Entry 9JMC (electron microscopy, 2.57 A resolution); this record covers chains A and B of the 5 polymer chains in the assembly.

# Chain A
Protein: Guanine nucleotide-binding protein G(q) subunit alpha
From: Homo sapiens
Sequence (361 residues; row label = number of the first residue in the row):
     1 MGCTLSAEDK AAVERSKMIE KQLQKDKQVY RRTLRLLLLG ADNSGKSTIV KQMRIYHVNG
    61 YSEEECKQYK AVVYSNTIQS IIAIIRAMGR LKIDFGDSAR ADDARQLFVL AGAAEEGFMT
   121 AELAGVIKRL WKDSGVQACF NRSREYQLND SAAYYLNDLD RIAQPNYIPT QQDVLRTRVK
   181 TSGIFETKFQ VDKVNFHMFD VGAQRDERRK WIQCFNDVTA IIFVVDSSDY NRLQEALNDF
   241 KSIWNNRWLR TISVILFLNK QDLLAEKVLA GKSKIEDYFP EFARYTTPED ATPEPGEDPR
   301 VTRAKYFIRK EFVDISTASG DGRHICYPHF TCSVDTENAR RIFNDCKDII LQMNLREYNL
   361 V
Not modelled in the structure: 1-2, 56-180

# Chain B
Protein: Guanine nucleotide-binding protein G(I)/G(S)/G(T) subunit beta-1
From: Homo sapiens
Reference sequence: P62873 (GBB1_HUMAN); residues 7-345 here correspond to UniProt positions 2-340 (UniProt number = residue number - 5)
Sequence (345 residues; each row starts with the number of its first residue):
     1 MGSLLQSELD QLRQEAEQLK NQIRDARKAC ADATLSQITN NIDPVGRIQM RTRRTLRGHL
    61 AKIYAMHWGT DSRLLVSASQ DGKLIIWDSY TTNKVHAIPL RSSWVMTCAY APSGNYVACG
   121 GLDNICSIYN LKTREGNVRV SRELAGHTGY LSCCRFLDDN QIVTSSGDTT CALWDIETGQ
   181 QTTTFTGHTG DVMSLSLAPD TRLFVSGACD ASAKLWDVRE GMCRQTFTGH ESDINAICFF
   241 PNGNAFATGS DDATCRLFDL RADQELMTYS HDNIICGITS VSFSKSGRLL LAGYDDFNCN
   301 VWDALKADRA GVLAGHDNRV SCLGVTDDGM AVATGSWDSF LKIWN
Not modelled in the structure: 1-7
Sequence notes: initiating methionine (1); expression tag (2-6)

# Interface between chain A and chain B
Residue-residue contacts (52; chain A residue first):
  Val-13(A) / Asn-93(B)
  Arg-15(A) / Val-95(B)  hydrogen bond (side chain-backbone)
  Arg-15(A) / His-96(B)
  Ser-16(A) / Asn-93(B)  hydrogen bond
  Ser-16(A) / Lys-94(B)  hydrogen bond (side chain-backbone)
  Ile-19(A) / Lys-94(B)
  Ile-19(A) / Ala-97(B)  hydrophobic
  Glu-20(A) / Lys-94(B)  salt bridge
  Leu-23(A) / Gly-58(B)
  Leu-23(A) / Leu-60(B)
  Leu-23(A) / Lys-83(B)
  Leu-23(A) / Lys-94(B)
  Asp-26(A) / Leu-60(B)
  Asp-26(A) / Lys-83(B)  salt bridge
  Lys-27(A) / Leu-60(B)
  Thr-181(A) / Asn-124(B)  hydrogen bond (backbone-side chain)
  Ser-182(A) / Asp-123(B)
  Gly-183(A) / Leu-122(B)  hydrogen bond (backbone-backbone)
  Gly-183(A) / Asp-123(B)  hydrogen bond (backbone-backbone)
  Gly-183(A) / Asn-124(B)
  Ile-184(A) / Ser-102(B)
  Ile-184(A) / Trp-104(B)
  Ile-184(A) / Leu-122(B)  hydrogen bond (backbone-backbone)
  Ile-184(A) / Asp-123(B)
  Glu-186(A) / Ser-103(B)
  Phe-199(A) / Trp-104(B)  hydrophobic
  Ala-203(A) / Asn-124(B)
  Ala-203(A) / Thr-148(B)
  Gln-204(A) / Leu-122(B)
  Arg-205(A) / Gly-167(B)  hydrogen bond (side chain-backbone)
  Arg-205(A) / Asp-168(B)
  Arg-205(A) / Asp-191(B)  salt bridge
  Glu-207(A) / Asp-191(B)
  Arg-209(A) / Asp-233(B)  salt bridge
  Lys-210(A) / Tyr-150(B)
  Lys-210(A) / Met-193(B)
  Lys-210(A) / Cys-209(B)
  Lys-210(A) / Asn-235(B)  hydrogen bond
  Lys-210(A) / Asp-251(B)  salt bridge
  Gln-213(A) / Tyr-64(B)
  Gln-213(A) / Arg-319(B)
  Cys-214(A) / Tyr-64(B)
  Cys-214(A) / Gln-80(B)
  Cys-214(A) / Trp-104(B)
  Cys-214(A) / Met-106(B)  hydrogen bond
  Phe-215(A) / Trp-104(B)
  Phe-215(A) / Leu-122(B)  hydrophobic
  Asn-216(A) / Lys-62(B)  hydrogen bond
  Asn-216(A) / Trp-337(B)
  Asp-217(A) / Lys-62(B)  salt bridge
  Trp-248(A) / Arg-319(B)
  Trp-248(A) / Trp-337(B)  hydrophobic
Interface residues without a listed pair, chain A (31 interface residues in all): Ala-12, Tyr-30, Arg-35, Trp-211, Val-218
Interface residues without a listed pair, chain B (36 interface residues in all): Ile-85, Thr-92, Arg-101, Ile-125, Thr-169, Asp-295

# Overview
31 residues of chain A face 36 of chain B across their interface, with 11 hydrogen bonds and 6 salt bridges.
Polar contacts include Glu-20(A)/Lys-94(B), Asp-26(A)/Lys-83(B) and Arg-205(A)/Asp-191(B).
Here chain A is Guanine nucleotide-binding protein G(q) subunit alpha and chain B is Guanine
nucleotide-binding protein G(I)/G(S)/G(T) subunit beta-1, both from Homo sapiens. Entry 9JMC (Cryo-EM
structure of the DS-3801b-Motilin receptor-Gq protein complex) was determined by electron microscopy together
with 9JMD from the same study.
